Entry 6FPG (X-ray diffraction, 1.80 A resolution); this record covers chains C and B of the 4 polymer chains in the assembly.

# Chain C (and B)
Name: Chromosome 16, whole genome shotgun sequence
Source organism: Ustilago maydis (strain 521 / FGSC 9021)
Notes: chain B of this document is another copy of the same molecule, construct and numbering; everything in this record applies to it too
UniProt: A0A0D1DWQ2 (A0A0D1DWQ2_USTMA); residues 22-290 here = UniProt positions 22-290
Sequence (278 residues; each row starts with the number of its first residue):
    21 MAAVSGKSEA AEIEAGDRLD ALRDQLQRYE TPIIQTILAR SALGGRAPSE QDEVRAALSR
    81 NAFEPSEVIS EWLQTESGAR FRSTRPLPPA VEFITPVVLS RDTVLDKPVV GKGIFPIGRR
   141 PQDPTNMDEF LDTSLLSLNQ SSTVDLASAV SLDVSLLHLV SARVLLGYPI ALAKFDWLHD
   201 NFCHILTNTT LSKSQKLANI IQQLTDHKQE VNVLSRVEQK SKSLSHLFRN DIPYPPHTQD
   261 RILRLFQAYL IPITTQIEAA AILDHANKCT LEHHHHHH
Disordered / not traced: 21-27, 290-298 (chain B: 21-25, 290-298)
Disulfide bonds: Cys203-Cys289
Differences from the reference sequence: initiating methionine (21); expression tag (291-298)
UniProt features mapped onto this chain:
  - region: Val117 to Arg140 (KWL1-binding extensive loop region (ELR))
  - glycosylation (N-linked (GlcNAc...) asparagine): Asn159, Asn208

# Chain C / chain B interface
Contacting residue pairs (86; chain C residue first):
  Gln45(C) with Thr163(B)
  Gln47(C) with Arg249(B), hydrogen bond (side chain-backbone); Asn250(B), hydrogen bond (side chain-backbone); Asp251(B), hydrogen bond
  Arg48(C) with Ala62(B), hydrogen bond (side chain-backbone); Leu63(B), hydrogen bond (side chain-backbone); Gly64(B); Ile252(B)
  Tyr49(C) with Leu63(B), hydrophobic; Asp165(B)
  Thr51(C) with Ala62(B); Tyr254(B)
  Pro52(C) with Ala59(B); Ala62(B), hydrophobic; Leu63(B), hydrophobic
  Gln55(C) with Gln55(B); Leu58(B); Ala59(B); Leu244(B), hydrogen bond (side chain-backbone); Tyr254(B), hydrogen bond
  Thr56(C) with Ala59(B); Leu172(B)
  Leu58(C) with Gln55(B)
  Ala59(C) with Pro52(B); Gln55(B); Thr56(B)
  Ala62(C) with Arg48(B), hydrogen bond (backbone-side chain); Thr51(B); Pro52(B), hydrophobic
  Leu63(C) with Arg48(B), hydrogen bond (backbone-side chain); Tyr49(B), hydrophobic; Pro52(B), hydrophobic; Leu179(B), hydrophobic
  Gly64(C) with Arg48(B)
  Ala77(C) with Asn81(B)
  Arg80(C) with Arg80(B), hydrogen bond (side chain-backbone); Asn81(B); Ala82(B), hydrogen bond (side chain-backbone)
  Asn81(C) with Ala76(B); Ala77(B); Arg80(B); Asn81(B)
  Phe83(C) with Ala167(B), hydrophobic
  Thr163(C) with Gln45(B)
  Asp165(C) with Tyr49(B); Ala182(B)
  Leu166(C) with Phe83(B), hydrophobic
  Ala167(C) with Phe83(B), hydrophobic; His178(B)
  Ser168(C) with His178(B), hydrogen bond (side chain-backbone); Leu179(B), hydrogen bond (side chain-backbone)
  Ser171(C) with Val174(B); Ser175(B), hydrogen bond (backbone-side chain); His178(B)
  Leu172(C) with Thr56(B); Ser175(B), hydrogen bond (backbone-side chain)
  Val174(C) with Ser171(B)
  Ser175(C) with Ser171(B), hydrogen bond (side chain-backbone); Leu172(B), hydrogen bond (side chain-backbone); Ser175(B), hydrogen bond
  His178(C) with Ala167(B); Ser168(B), hydrogen bond (backbone-side chain); Ser171(B)
  Leu179(C) with Leu63(B), hydrophobic; Ser168(B), hydrogen bond (backbone-side chain)
  Ala182(C) with Asp165(B)
  Asn232(C) with Arg249(B), hydrogen bond
  Arg236(C) with Arg249(B), hydrogen bond (side chain-backbone)
  Lys240(C) with Phe248(B); Asp251(B), salt bridge
  Ser243(C) with Phe248(B)
  Leu244(C) with Gln55(B), hydrogen bond (backbone-side chain); Leu244(B)
  Phe248(C) with Gln239(B); Lys240(B); Ser243(B)
  Arg249(C) with Gln47(B), hydrogen bond (backbone-side chain); Asn232(B), hydrogen bond; Ser235(B); Arg236(B), hydrogen bond (backbone-side chain)
  Asn250(C) with Gln47(B), hydrogen bond (backbone-side chain)
  Asp251(C) with Gln47(B), hydrogen bond; Lys240(B), salt bridge
  Ile252(C) with Arg48(B)
  Tyr254(C) with Thr51(B); Gln55(B), hydrogen bond
Also at the interface, not in a pair above, chain C (46 interface residues in all): Asp44, Ser61, Glu73, Val170, Ser235, Gln239
Also at the interface, not in a pair above, chain B (46 interface residues in all): Glu73, Leu166, Val170

# In short
Chain C and chain B each contribute 46 residues to their interface; the contacts include 29 hydrogen bonds and
2 salt bridges. Among the polar pairs are Lys240(C)-Asp251(B), Gln47(C)-Arg249(B) and Gln47(C)-Asn250(B).
Both chains are Chromosome 16, whole genome shotgun sequence (Ustilago maydis (strain 521 / FGSC 9021)). Entry
6FPG (Structure of the Ustilago maydis chorismate mutase 1 in complex with a Zea mays kiwellin) was determined
by X-ray diffraction, deposited together with 6H3P and 6HJW.
